Entry 8IY5 (electron microscopy, 2.80 A resolution); this record covers chains A and R of the 6 polymer chains in the assembly.

Chain A:
Name: Guanine nucleotide-binding protein G(i) subunit alpha-1
Organism: Homo sapiens
Reference sequence: P63096 (GNAI1_HUMAN); residue numbers follow UniProt; this construct covers 1-354
Chain sequence (354 residues; numbered 1 to 354; the number before each row is that of its first residue):
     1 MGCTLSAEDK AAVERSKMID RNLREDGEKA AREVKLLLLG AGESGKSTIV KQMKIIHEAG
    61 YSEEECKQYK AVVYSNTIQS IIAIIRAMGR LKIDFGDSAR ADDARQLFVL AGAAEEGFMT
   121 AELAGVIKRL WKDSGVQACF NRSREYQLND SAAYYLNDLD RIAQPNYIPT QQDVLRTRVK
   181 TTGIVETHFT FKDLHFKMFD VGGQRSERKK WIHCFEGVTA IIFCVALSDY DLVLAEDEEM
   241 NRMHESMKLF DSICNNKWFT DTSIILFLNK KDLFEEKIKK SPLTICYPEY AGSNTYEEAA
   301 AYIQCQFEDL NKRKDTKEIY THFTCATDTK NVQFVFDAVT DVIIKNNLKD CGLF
Not modelled in the structure: 1-2, 56-181, 234-240
UniProt features mapped onto this chain:
  - region: K35 to T48 (G1 motif), D173 to T181 (G2 motif), F196 to R205 (G3 motif), I265 to D272 (G4 motif), T324 to T329 (G5 motif)
  - binding site (GTP): E43 to T48, S151, L175 to T181, D200 to Q204, N269 to D272, A326
  - binding site (Mg(2+)): S47, T181
  - modified residue: R178 (ADP-ribosylarginine), Q204 (Deamidated glutamine), C351 (ADP-ribosylcysteine)
  - lipidation: G2 (N-myristoyl glycine), C3 (S-palmitoyl cysteine)
  - natural variant: G40 (G40C: In NEDHISB; G40R: In NEDHISB), G45 (G45D: In NEDHISB), T48 (T48I: In NEDHISB; T48K: In NEDHISB), Q52 (Q52P: In NEDHISB), S75 (deletion: In NEDHISB; uncertain significance), Q172 (deletion: In NEDHISB), D173 (D173V: In NEDHISB), E186 to F189 (deletion: In NEDHISB; uncertain significance), C224 (C224Y: In NEDHISB), K270 (K270N: In NEDHISB; K270R: In NEDHISB), D272 (D272G: In NEDHISB), A326 (A326P: In NEDHISB), 1 further natural variant entry in UniProt
  - mutagenesis: G42 (G42R: Abolishes switch to an activated conformation and dissociation from beta and gamma subunits upon GTP binding. Abolishes interaction with RGS family members), E116 (E116L: Enhances interaction (inactive GDP-bound) with RGS14), Q147 (Q147L: Enhances interaction (inactive GDP-bound) with RGS14), E245 (E245L: Enhances interaction (inactive GDP-bound) with RGS14)

Chain R:
Name: Endothelin type B receptor
Organism: Homo sapiens
Chain sequence (609 residues; each row starts with the number of its first residue):
    27 EERGFPPDRA TPLLQTAEIM TPPTKTLWPK GDYKDDDDKL APAEVPKGDR TAGSPPRTIS
    87 PPPCQGPIEI KETFKYINTV VSCLVFVLGI IGNSTLLRII YKNKCMRNGP NILIASLALG
   147 DLLHIVIDIP INVYKLLAED WPFGAEMCKL VPFIQKASVG ITVLSLCALS IDRYRAVASW
   207 SRIKGIGVPK WTAVEIVLIW VVSVVLAVPE AIGFDIITMD YKGSYLRICL LHPVQKTAFM
   267 QFYKTAKDWW LFSFYFCLPL AITAFFYTLM TCEMLRKKSG MQIALNDHLK QRREVAKTVF
   327 CLVLVFALCW LPLHLSRILK LTLYNQNDPN RCELLSFLLV LDYIGINMAS LNSCINPIAL
   387 YLVSKRFKNC FKSCLCCWCQ SFEEKQSLEE KQSCLKFKAN DHGYDNFRSS NKYSSSGSGG
   447 GGSGGSSSGG VFTLEDFVGD WEQTAAYNLD QVLEQGGVSS LLQNLAVSVT PIQRIVRSGE
   507 NALKIDIHVI IPYEGLSADQ MAQIEEVFKV VYPVDDHHFK VILPYGTLVI DGVTPNMLNY
   567 FGRPYEGIAV FDGKKITVTG TLWNGNKIID ERLITPDGSM LFRVTINSGG SGGGGSGGSS
   627 SGGLEVLFQ
Not modelled in the structure: 27-87, 404-635
Disulfide bonds: C90-C358, C174-C255
From the paper describing this entry:
  - conformationally variable residues (side-chain flip): D198, R199, F332, W336, N378, L386, F393
  - binding site for Endothelin-1: W336

Chain A / chain R interface:
Contacting residue pairs (41):
  G27(A) - I212(R)
  E28(A) - I212(R)
  A31(A) - R208(R)
  A31(A) - I212(R)  hydrophobic
  R32(A) - R208(R)
  L194(A) - S207(R)
  E318(A) - L311(R)
  E318(A) - H314(R)  salt bridge
  Y320(A) - L311(R)  hydrophobic
  D337(A) - I309(R)
  T340(A) - W206(R)
  D341(A) - L311(R)
  D341(A) - R318(R)  salt bridge
  I343(A) - W206(R)
  I344(A) - W206(R)  hydrophobic
  I344(A) - R318(R)
  K345(A) - H314(R)
  N347(A) - A202(R)  hydrogen bond (side chain-backbone)
  N347(A) - W206(R)  hydrogen bond (side chain-backbone)
  N347(A) - I209(R)
  L348(A) - V203(R)  hydrophobic
  K349(A) - R392(R)
  D350(A) - N134(R)  hydrogen bond
  D350(A) - P136(R)
  D350(A) - N137(R)
  C351(A) - P136(R)  hydrophobic
  C351(A) - I140(R)
  C351(A) - D198(R)  hydrogen bond
  C351(A) - R199(R)
  C351(A) - A202(R)  hydrophobic
  G352(A) - L386(R)
  G352(A) - S390(R)
  G352(A) - F393(R)
  L353(A) - R199(R)
  L353(A) - M296(R)  hydrophobic
  L353(A) - V321(R)
  L353(A) - V325(R)  hydrophobic
  L353(A) - V389(R)
  F354(A) - Q317(R)
  F354(A) - S390(R)  hydrogen bond (backbone-side chain)
  F354(A) - K391(R)
Other interface residues (no listed pair), chain A (22 interface residues in all): R24
Other interface residues (no listed pair), chain R (29 interface residues in all): G211, Q308
The authors on this interface:
  - pairs named by the authors: T340(A)-W206(R) (hydrophobic contact), I343(A)-W206(R) (hydrophobic contact), I344(A)-W206(R) (hydrophobic contact), C351(A)-R199(R) (backbone contact), G352(A)-L386(R) (hydrophobic contact)
  - interface residues, chain R: K391(R)

Summary:
Chain A and chain R form an interface of 22 and 29 residues respectively; the contacts include 5 hydrogen
bonds and 2 salt bridges. Polar contacts include E318(A)-H314(R), D341(A)-R318(R) and N347(A)-A202(R). The
authors report hydrophobic contacts between T340(A) and W206(R), I343(A) and W206(R) and I344(A) and W206(R)
among others; a backbone contact between C351(A) and R199(R). From the paper: a binding site for Endothelin-1
at W336(R); the interface residue K391(R).
Chain A is Guanine nucleotide-binding protein G(i) subunit alpha-1 and chain R is Endothelin type B receptor,
both from Homo sapiens; the structure, ETB-Gi complex bound to endothelin-1, was determined by electron
microscopy (same publication as 8IY6).
